Entry 6QLF (electron microscopy, 3.45 A resolution); this record covers chains Y and Z of the 8 polymer chains in the assembly.

[Chain Y]
Protein: Inner kinetochore subunit NKP1
Source organism: Saccharomyces cerevisiae
UniProtKB: Q12493 (NKP1_YEAST); residues 1-238 here = UniProt positions 1-238
Amino-acid sequence (238 residues; numbered 1 to 238; the number before each row is that of its first residue):
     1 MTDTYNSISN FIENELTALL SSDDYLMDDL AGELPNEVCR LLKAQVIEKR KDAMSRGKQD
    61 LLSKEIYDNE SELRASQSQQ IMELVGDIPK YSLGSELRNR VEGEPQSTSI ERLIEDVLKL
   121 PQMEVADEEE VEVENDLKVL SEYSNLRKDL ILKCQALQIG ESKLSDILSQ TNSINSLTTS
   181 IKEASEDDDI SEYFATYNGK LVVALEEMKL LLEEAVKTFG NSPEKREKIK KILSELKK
Not modelled in the structure: 1, 33-34, 124-135
Swiss-Prot annotation at these positions:
  - modified residue: Ser222 (Phosphoserine)

[Chain Z]
Protein: Inner kinetochore subunit NKP2
Source organism: Saccharomyces cerevisiae
UniProtKB: Q06162 (NKP2_YEAST); numbering as in UniProt (aligned over 1-153)
Amino-acid sequence (153 residues; numbered 1 to 153; the number before each row is that of its first residue):
     1 MNSEQLLHNY VSDSLLTTLI SFQEFKQQLQ SYTSDEQQLQ HWYELLQARD ARVTSELEAR
    61 IKQFFITLRS RLLRFLESEQ LSHSLSLETL IDALYKINDL LQQRLQILDD AIQEKTSELA
   121 EFENMVRSPS AGDNAIPGLL QIIQSYINLL EEN
Not modelled in the structure: 1-2, 25-35

[Chain Y / chain Z interface]
Contacting residue pairs (95):
  Thr2(Y) - Arg71(Z)
  Asp3(Y) - Arg71(Z)
  Thr4(Y) - Leu68(Z)
  Ser7(Y) - Phe64(Z)
  Phe11(Y) - Leu7(Z)  hydrophobic
  Phe11(Y) - Ile61(Z)  hydrophobic
  Phe11(Y) - Phe64(Z)  hydrophobic
  Ile12(Y) - Leu7(Z)  hydrophobic
  Glu15(Y) - Arg60(Z)  salt bridge
  Leu16(Y) - Leu57(Z)  hydrophobic
  Thr17(Y) - Tyr10(Z)
  Leu19(Y) - Leu57(Z)  hydrophobic
  Leu19(Y) - Arg60(Z)
  Leu20(Y) - Ser14(Z)
  Leu20(Y) - Leu15(Z)  hydrophobic
  Asp24(Y) - Leu16(Z)
  Ala31(Y) - Trp42(Z)
  Gly32(Y) - Trp42(Z)
  Val46(Y) - Leu16(Z)  hydrophobic
  Lys49(Y) - Leu19(Z)
  Ala53(Y) - Tyr10(Z)
  Ala53(Y) - Ser14(Z)
  Met54(Y) - Tyr10(Z)  hydrogen bond
  Met54(Y) - Ser14(Z)  hydrogen bond
  Lys58(Y) - Tyr10(Z)
  Gln59(Y) - Tyr10(Z)  hydrogen bond
  Leu62(Y) - Leu7(Z)  hydrophobic
  Leu62(Y) - Tyr10(Z)  hydrophobic
  Glu65(Y) - Leu6(Z)
  Ile66(Y) - Ser3(Z)
  Ile66(Y) - Leu6(Z)  hydrophobic
  Ile66(Y) - Phe65(Z)  hydrophobic
  Asn69(Y) - Ser3(Z)
  Asn69(Y) - Leu6(Z)
  Glu70(Y) - Ser3(Z)
  Glu70(Y) - Arg69(Z)  salt bridge
  Leu73(Y) - Arg69(Z)
  Arg74(Y) - Leu72(Z)
  Arg74(Y) - Leu76(Z)
  Gln77(Y) - Leu73(Z)
  Gln77(Y) - Leu76(Z)
  Ser78(Y) - Leu76(Z)
  Ile81(Y) - Gln80(Z)
  Met82(Y) - Gln80(Z)
  Gly86(Y) - Leu85(Z)
  Asp87(Y) - Leu85(Z)
  Asp87(Y) - Leu87(Z)
  Ile88(Y) - Leu85(Z)
  Ile88(Y) - Leu87(Z)  hydrophobic
  Lys90(Y) - His83(Z)
  Lys90(Y) - Leu85(Z)
  Tyr91(Y) - His83(Z)
  Leu97(Y) - Leu94(Z)  hydrophobic
  Leu97(Y) - Ile97(Z)  hydrophobic
  Arg100(Y) - Ala93(Z)
  Arg100(Y) - Ile97(Z)
  Arg100(Y) - Leu100(Z)
  Val101(Y) - Leu85(Z)  hydrophobic
  Leu113(Y) - Ile97(Z)  hydrophobic
  Val139(Y) - Leu87(Z)
  Glu142(Y) - Ile91(Z)
  Glu142(Y) - Tyr95(Z)  hydrogen bond
  Tyr143(Y) - Ile91(Z)  hydrophobic
  Leu146(Y) - Leu94(Z)  hydrophobic
  Leu146(Y) - Tyr95(Z)  hydrophobic
  Leu150(Y) - Ile97(Z)  hydrophobic
  Leu150(Y) - Asn98(Z)
  Leu150(Y) - Leu101(Z)  hydrophobic
  Lys153(Y) - Asn98(Z)
  Lys153(Y) - Leu101(Z)
  Lys153(Y) - Gln102(Z)
  Lys153(Y) - Leu105(Z)
  Cys154(Y) - Leu101(Z)  hydrophobic
  Leu157(Y) - Leu101(Z)  hydrophobic
  Leu157(Y) - Arg104(Z)
  Leu157(Y) - Leu105(Z)  hydrophobic
  Leu157(Y) - Leu108(Z)  hydrophobic
  Gly160(Y) - Leu108(Z)
  Glu161(Y) - Leu108(Z)
  Leu164(Y) - Ala111(Z)  hydrophobic
  Leu164(Y) - Ile112(Z)  hydrophobic
  Ile167(Y) - Ile112(Z)  hydrophobic
  Ile167(Y) - Lys115(Z)
  Ile167(Y) - Leu119(Z)  hydrophobic
  Gln170(Y) - Leu119(Z)
  Thr171(Y) - Leu119(Z)
  Ile174(Y) - Leu119(Z)  hydrophobic
  Ile174(Y) - Phe122(Z)  hydrophobic
  Asn175(Y) - Glu118(Z)
  Ile190(Y) - Met125(Z)  hydrophobic
  Ser191(Y) - Met125(Z)
  Phe194(Y) - Met125(Z)
  Phe194(Y) - Val126(Z)  hydrophobic
  Asn198(Y) - Ala135(Z)
  Leu212(Y) - Leu149(Z)  hydrophobic
Interface residues without a listed pair, chain Y (74 interface residues in all): Ile8, Leu42, Arg50, Pro89, Leu93, Ile110, Val117, Leu120, Ala156, Lys163, Thr178, Ala195, Leu205
Interface residues without a listed pair, chain Z (57 interface residues in all): Val11, Ile20, Leu46, Val53, Ser86, Thr89, Leu90, Lys96, Ser128, Gly132, Ile142

[Summary]
74 residues of chain Y face 57 of chain Z across their interface, with 4 hydrogen bonds and 2 salt bridges.
Polar pairs include Glu15(Y)-Arg60(Z), Glu70(Y)-Arg69(Z) and Met54(Y)-Tyr10(Z).
Chain Y is Inner kinetochore subunit NKP1 and chain Z is Inner kinetochore subunit NKP2, both from
Saccharomyces cerevisiae; the structure, Structure of inner kinetochore CCAN complex with mask1, was
determined by electron microscopy, deposited together with 6QLD and 6QLE.
